Entry 8C60 (electron microscopy, 3.40 A resolution); this record covers chains A and C of the 4 polymer chains in the assembly.

[Chain A]
Protein: Isoform 2 of Paired amphipathic helix protein Sin3b
Organism: Homo sapiens
UniProtKB: O75182 (SIN3B_HUMAN), isoform O75182-2; residue numbers follow UniProt; this construct covers 1-1130
Amino-acid sequence (1130 residues; row label = number of the first residue in the row):
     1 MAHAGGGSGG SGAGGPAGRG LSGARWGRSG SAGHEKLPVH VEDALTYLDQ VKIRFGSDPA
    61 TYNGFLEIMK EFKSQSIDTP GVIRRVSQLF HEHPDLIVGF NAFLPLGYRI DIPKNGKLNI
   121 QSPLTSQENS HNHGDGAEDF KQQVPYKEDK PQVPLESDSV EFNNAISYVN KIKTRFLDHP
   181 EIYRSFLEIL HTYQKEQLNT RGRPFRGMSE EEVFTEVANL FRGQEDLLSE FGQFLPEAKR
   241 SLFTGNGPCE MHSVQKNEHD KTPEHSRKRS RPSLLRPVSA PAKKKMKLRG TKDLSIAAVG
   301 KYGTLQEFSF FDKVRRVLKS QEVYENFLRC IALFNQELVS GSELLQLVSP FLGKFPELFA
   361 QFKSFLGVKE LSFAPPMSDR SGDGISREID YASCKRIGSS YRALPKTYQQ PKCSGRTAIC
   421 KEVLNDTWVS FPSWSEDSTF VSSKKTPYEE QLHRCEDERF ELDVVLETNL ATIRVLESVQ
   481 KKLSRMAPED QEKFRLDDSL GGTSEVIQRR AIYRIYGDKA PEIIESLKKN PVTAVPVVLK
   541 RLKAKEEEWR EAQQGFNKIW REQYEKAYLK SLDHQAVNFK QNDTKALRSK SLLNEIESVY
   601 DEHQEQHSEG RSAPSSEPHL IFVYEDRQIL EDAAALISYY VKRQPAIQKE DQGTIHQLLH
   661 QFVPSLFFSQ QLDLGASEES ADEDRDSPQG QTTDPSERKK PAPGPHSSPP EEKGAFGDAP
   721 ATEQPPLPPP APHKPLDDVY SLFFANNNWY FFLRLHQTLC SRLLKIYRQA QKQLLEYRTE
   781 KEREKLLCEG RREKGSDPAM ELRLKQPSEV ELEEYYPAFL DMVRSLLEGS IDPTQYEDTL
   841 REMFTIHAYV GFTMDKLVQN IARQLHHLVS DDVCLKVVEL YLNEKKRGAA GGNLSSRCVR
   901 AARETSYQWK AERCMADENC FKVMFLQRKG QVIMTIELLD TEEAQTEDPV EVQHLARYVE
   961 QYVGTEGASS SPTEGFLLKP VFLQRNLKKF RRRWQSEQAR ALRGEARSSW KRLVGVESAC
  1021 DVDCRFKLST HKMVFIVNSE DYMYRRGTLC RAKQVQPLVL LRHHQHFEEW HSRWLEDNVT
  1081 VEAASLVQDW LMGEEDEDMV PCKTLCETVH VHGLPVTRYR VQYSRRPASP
Disordered / not traced: 1-303, 368-393, 671-736, 794-801, 940-1130
From the paper describing this entry:
  - mutagenesis - E456R/D457R/E461R: decreased catalytic activity
  - mutagenesis - E436A/D437A: abolished catalytic activity on deacetylate H3K27 from a nucleosome

[Chain C]
Protein: PHD finger protein 12
Organism: Homo sapiens
UniProtKB: Q96QT6 (PHF12_HUMAN); numbering as in UniProt (aligned over 1-1004)
Amino-acid sequence (1004 residues; each row starts with the number of its first residue):
     1 MWEKMETKTI VYDLDTSGGL MEQIQALLAP PKTDEAEKRS RKPEKEPRRS GRATNHDSCD
    61 SCKEGGDLLC CDHCPAAFHL QCCNPPLSEE MLPPGEWMCH RCTVRRKKRE QKKELGHVNG
   121 LVDKSGKRTT SPSSDTDLLD RSASKTELKA IAHARILERR ASRPGTPTSS ASTETPTSEQ
   181 NDVDEDIIDV DEEPVAAEPD YVQPQLRRPF ELLIAAAMER NPTQFQLPNE LTCTTALPGS
   241 SKRRRKEETT GKNVKKTQHE LDHNGLVPLP VKVCFTCNRS CRVAPLIQCD YCPLLFHMDC
   301 LEPPLTAMPL GRWMCPNHIE HVVLNQKNMT LSNRCQVFDR FQDTVSQHVV KVDFLNRIHK
   361 KHPPNRRVLQ SVKRRSLKVP DAIKSQYQFP PPLIAPAAIR DGELICNGIP EESQMHLLNS
   421 EHLATQAEQQ EWLCSVVALQ CSILKHLSAK QMPSHWDSEQ TEKADIKPVI VTDSSVTTSL
   481 QTADKTPTPS HYPLSCPSGI STQNSLSCSP PHQSPALEDI GCSSCAEKSK KTPCGTANGP
   541 VNTEVKANGP HLYSSPTDST DPRRLPGANT PLPGLSHRQG WPRPLTPPAA GGLQNHTVGI
   601 IVKTENATGP SSCPQRSLVP VPSLPPSIPS SCASIENTST LQRKTVQSQI GPPLTDSRPL
   661 GSPPNATRVL TPPQAAGDGI LATTANQRFS SPAPSSDGKV SPGTLSIGSA LTVPSFPANS
   721 TAMVDLTNSL RAFMDVNGEI EINMLDEKLI KFLALQRIHQ LFPSRVQPSP GSVGTHQLAS
   781 GGHHIEVQRK EVQARAVFYP LLGLGGAVNM CYRTLYIGTG ADMDVCLTNY GHCNYVSGKH
   841 ACIFYDENTK HYELLNYSEH GTTVDNVLYS CDFSEKTPPT PPSSIVAKVQ SVIRRRRHQK
   901 QDEEPSEEAA MMSSQAQGPQ RRPCNCKASS SSLIGGSGAG WEGTALLHHG SYIKLGCLQF
   961 VFSITEFATK QPKGDASLLQ DGVLAEKLSL KPHQGPVLRS NSVP
Disordered / not traced: 1-16, 35-56, 113-203, 235-256, 365-1004
Ion coordination: Zn2+ site 1: Cys-59, Cys-62, His-79, Cys-82; Zn2+ site 2: Cys-71, Cys-74, Cys-99, Cys-102; Zn2+ site 3: Cys-274, Cys-277, His-297, Cys-300; Zn2+ site 4: Cys-289, Cys-292, Cys-315, His-318

[Chain A / chain C interface]
Contacting residue pairs (78; chain A residue first):
  Glu-307(A) / Asn-356(C)
  Glu-307(A) / His-359(C)  salt bridge
  Phe-311(A) / Lys-351(C)
  Phe-311(A) / Val-352(C)  hydrophobic
  Phe-311(A) / Leu-355(C)  hydrophobic
  Glu-322(A) / Cys-292(C)
  Glu-322(A) / Pro-293(C)
  Val-323(A) / Leu-294(C)  hydrophobic
  Tyr-324(A) / Lys-351(C)  hydrogen bond
  Glu-325(A) / Val-345(C)
  Glu-325(A) / Ser-346(C)
  Glu-325(A) / Gln-347(C)  hydrogen bond
  Asn-326(A) / His-318(C)  hydrogen bond
  Asn-326(A) / Ile-319(C)
  Leu-328(A) / Gln-347(C)
  Leu-328(A) / Lys-351(C)
  Arg-329(A) / Phe-341(C)  hydrogen bond (side chain-backbone)
  Arg-329(A) / Thr-344(C)
  Cys-330(A) / Ile-319(C)  hydrophobic
  Ile-331(A) / Lys-351(C)
  Ile-331(A) / Leu-355(C)  hydrophobic
  Leu-333(A) / Phe-341(C)  hydrophobic
  Phe-334(A) / Ile-358(C)  hydrophobic
  Asn-335(A) / Phe-354(C)
  Glu-343(A) / Val-322(C)
  Leu-347(A) / Ile-319(C)  hydrophobic
  Leu-347(A) / Val-322(C)  hydrophobic
  Pro-350(A) / Phe-275(C)
  Pro-350(A) / Pro-316(C)
  Pro-350(A) / Asn-317(C)
  Phe-351(A) / Phe-275(C)
  Phe-351(A) / Asn-317(C)
  Lys-354(A) / Phe-275(C)
  Lys-354(A) / Thr-276(C)  hydrogen bond
  Phe-365(A) / Leu-355(C)  hydrophobic
  Phe-365(A) / His-359(C)
  Lys-395(A) / Lys-327(C)
  Arg-396(A) / Lys-327(C)  hydrogen bond (backbone-side chain)
  Glu-458(A) / Leu-20(C)
  Glu-458(A) / Met-21(C)
  Glu-458(A) / Ile-24(C)
  Glu-461(A) / Gln-25(C)
  Val-465(A) / Leu-28(C)  hydrophobic
  Arg-514(A) / Leu-28(C)
  Arg-514(A) / Pro-30(C)
  Ile-515(A) / Pro-31(C)
  Tyr-516(A) / Pro-31(C)
  Gly-517(A) / Pro-30(C)
  Gly-517(A) / Pro-31(C)
  Asp-518(A) / Lys-32(C)
  Asp-518(A) / Thr-33(C)
  Glu-548(A) / Leu-27(C)
  Trp-549(A) / Leu-27(C)  hydrogen bond (side chain-backbone)
  Trp-549(A) / Leu-28(C)
  Ala-552(A) / Leu-27(C)  hydrophobic
  Phe-556(A) / Leu-20(C)  hydrophobic
  Phe-556(A) / Gln-23(C)
  Phe-556(A) / Ile-24(C)  hydrophobic
  Trp-560(A) / Leu-20(C)
  Trp-560(A) / Ile-24(C)  hydrophobic
  Lys-585(A) / Asn-264(C)
  Lys-585(A) / Gly-265(C)
  Lys-590(A) / Asn-264(C)
  Asn-594(A) / Leu-266(C)
  Asn-594(A) / Val-267(C)  hydrogen bond (side chain-backbone)
  Asn-594(A) / Leu-269(C)
  Glu-597(A) / Leu-269(C)
  Ser-598(A) / Val-267(C)
  Asp-601(A) / Leu-269(C)
  Glu-602(A) / Asn-278(C)
  Glu-602(A) / Arg-279(C)
  Glu-602(A) / Ser-280(C)
  Glu-602(A) / Arg-282(C)  salt bridge
  Glu-605(A) / Val-271(C)
  Glu-605(A) / Val-273(C)
  Glu-609(A) / Asn-278(C)  hydrogen bond
  Arg-611(A) / Phe-275(C)
  Arg-611(A) / Asn-278(C)  hydrogen bond
Also at the interface, not in a pair above, chain A (55 interface residues in all): Leu-318, Cys-394, Ile-397, Arg-454, Leu-462, Tyr-513, Lys-519, Ile-559, Ser-591, Glu-595
Also at the interface, not in a pair above, chain C (48 interface residues in all): Gly-18, Gly-19, Asn-328
From the paper, about this interface:
  - specific contacts: Glu-602(A)/Arg-282(C)

[Overview]
55 residues of chain A face 48 of chain C across their interface; the contacts include 10 hydrogen bonds and 2
salt bridges. Among the polar pairs are Glu-307(A)/His-359(C), Glu-602(A)/Arg-282(C) and
Tyr-324(A)/Lys-351(C). The authors report a contact between Glu-602(A) and Arg-282(C). From the paper:
E456R/D457R/E461R of chain A reduce catalytic activity; E436A/D437A of chain A abolish catalytic activity on
deacetylate H3K27 from a nucleosome.
Here chain A is Isoform 2 of Paired amphipathic helix protein Sin3b and chain C is PHD finger protein 12, both
from Homo sapiens. Entry 8C60 (Cryo-EM structure of the human SIN3B full-length complex at 3.4 Angstrom
resolution) was determined by electron microscopy, deposited together with 8BPA, 8BPB and 8BPC.
